Entry 9RFU (electron microscopy, 3.30 A resolution); this record covers chains B and D of the 9 polymer chains in the assembly.

# Chain B
Protein: Siderophore export accessory protein MmpS5
Source organism: Mycobacterium tuberculosis H37Rv
UniProtKB: P9WJS7 (MMPS5_MYCTU); residues 2-31 here = UniProt positions 2-31
Amino-acid sequence (31 residues; row label = number of the first residue in the row):
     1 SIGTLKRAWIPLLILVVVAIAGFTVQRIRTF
Differences from the reference sequence: expression tag (1)
Small-molecule neighbours: L9Q ((1S)-2-{[(S)-(2-aminoethoxy)(hydroxy)phosphoryl]oxy}-1-[(octadecanoyloxy)methyl]ethyl (9Z)-octadec-9-enoate): Lys6, Arg7, Trp9, Leu13
What the authors report for this chain:
  - binding site for L9Q: Trp9

# Chain D
Protein: Siderophore exporter MmpL5
Source organism: Mycobacterium tuberculosis
UniProtKB: P9WJV1 (MMPL5_MYCTU); numbering as in UniProt; present here: 20-493, 688-952
Amino-acid sequence (739 residues; row label = number of the first residue in the row; note: 194 numbers in that range are skipped by the numbering (no residue carries them; nothing is unmodelled there)):
    20 ARPFIPRMIRTFAVPIILGWLVTIAVLNVTVPQLETVGQIQAVSMSPDAA
    70 PSMISMKHIGKVFEEGDSDSAAMIVLEGQRPLGDAAHAFYDQMIGRLQAD
   120 TTHVQSLQDFWGDPLTATGAQSSDGKAAYVQVKLAGNQGESLANESVEAV
   170 KTIVERLAPPPGVKVYVTGSAALVADQQQAGDRSLQVIEAVTFTVIIVML
   220 LLVYRSIITSAIMLTMVVLGLLATRGGVAFLGFHRIIGLSTFATNLLVVL
   270 AIAAATDYAIFLIGRYQEARGLGQDRESAYYTMFGGTAHVVLGSGLTIAG
   320 ATFCLSFTRLPYFQTLGVPLAIGMVIVVAAALTLGPAIIAVTSRFGKLLE
   370 PKRMARVRGWRKVGAAIVRWPGPILVGAVALALVGLLTLPGYRTNYNDRN
   420 YLPADLPANEGYAAAERHFSQARMNPEVLMVESDHDMRNSADFLVINKIA
   470 KAIFAVEGISRVQAITRPDGKPIE
   688 SFYLPPEVFDNPDFQRGLEQFLSPDGHAVRFIISHEGDPMSQAGIARIAK
   738 IKTAAKEAIKGTPLEGSAIYLGGTAAMFKDLSDGNTYDLMIAGISALCLI
   788 FIIMLITTRSVVAAAVIVGTVVLSLGASFGLSVLIWQHILGIELHWLVLA
   838 MAVIILLAVGADYNLLLVARLKEEIHAGINTGIIRAMGGSGSVVTAAGLV
   888 FAFTMMSFAVSELTVMAQVGTTIGMGLLFDTLIVRSFMTPSIAALLGKWF
   938 WWPQVVRQRPIPQPW
Small-molecule neighbours:
  - L9Q ((1S)-2-{[(S)-(2-aminoethoxy)(hydroxy)phosphoryl]oxy}-1-[(octadecanoyloxy)methyl]ethyl (9Z)-octadec-9-enoate), molecule 1: Gly396, Ala399, Leu400, Val403
  - L9Q, molecule 2: Arg796, Val798, Trp939, Pro940, Gln941
What the authors report for this chain:
  - self-association interface (contacts with another copy of this molecule); pairs are residue here / residue on that copy: Val475-Lys747 (backbone contact), Lys747-Phe473
  - mutagenesis - Q196M (4-fold), N444K (4-fold): decreased growth in response to bedaquiline
  - mutagenesis - V193D, Q196M, Y331D: unchanged growth in response to clofazimine
  - mutagenesis - Q196M (2-fold): increased growth in response to PBTZ-169
  - mutagenesis - V193D (8-fold), Y331D/N444K (2-fold), Y331D (8-fold), V902A (2-fold): increased growth in response to bedaquiline
  - mutagenesis - V193D, Y331D: unchanged expression
  - mutagenesis - V193D: decreased growth in response to PBTZ-169
  - mutagenesis - V193D (4-fold): increased growth in response to TBAJ-587
  - mutagenesis - V193D (4-fold): increased growth in response to TBAJ-876
  - mutagenesis - Y331N: unchanged growth in response to bedaquiline

# Interface between chain B and chain D
Residue-residue contacts (11):
  Trp9(B) - Val798(D)  hydrophobic
  Trp9(B) - Pro940(D)  hydrophobic
  Ile10(B) - Arg796(D)
  Leu13(B) - Phe788(D)  hydrophobic
  Leu13(B) - Leu792(D)  hydrophobic
  Val18(B) - Ile789(D)  hydrophobic
  Ile28(B) - Ile778(D)  hydrophobic
  Ile28(B) - Ile781(D)  hydrophobic
  Arg29(B) - Phe326(D)
  Arg29(B) - Arg328(D)  hydrogen bond (backbone-side chain)
  Phe31(B) - Tyr774(D)  hydrophobic
Other interface residues (no listed pair), chain B (13 interface residues in all): Ile14, Val17, Ala21, Thr24, Val25, Thr30
Other interface residues (no listed pair), chain D (14 interface residues in all): Met777, Cys785, Gln941

# Overview
13 residues of chain B and 14 residues of chain D are in contact, with 1 hydrogen bond. The hydrogen-bonded
pair is Arg29(B)-Arg328(D). The paper reports a binding site for L9Q at Trp9(B); V193D, Y331D/N444K and Y331D
of chain D, among others, increase growth in response to bedaquiline; 7 substitutions were tested in all.
Chain B is Siderophore export accessory protein MmpS5 (Mycobacterium tuberculosis H37Rv) and chain D is
Siderophore exporter MmpL5 (Mycobacterium tuberculosis); the structure, M.tuberculosis MmpS5L5-acpM complex,
was determined by electron microscopy, deposited together with 9RGB.
